Entry 4D8P (X-ray diffraction, 3.05 A resolution); this record covers chains A and B.

# Chain A
Protein: HLA-DQA1 protein
Source organism: Homo sapiens
UniProt: L8E864 (L8E864_HUMAN); the construct lacks a stretch of the UniProt sequence, so the offset changes along the chain: 1-9 = UniProt 26-34; 10-191 = UniProt 36-217
Chain sequence (213 residues; row label = number of the first residue in the row; numbering starts at 0):
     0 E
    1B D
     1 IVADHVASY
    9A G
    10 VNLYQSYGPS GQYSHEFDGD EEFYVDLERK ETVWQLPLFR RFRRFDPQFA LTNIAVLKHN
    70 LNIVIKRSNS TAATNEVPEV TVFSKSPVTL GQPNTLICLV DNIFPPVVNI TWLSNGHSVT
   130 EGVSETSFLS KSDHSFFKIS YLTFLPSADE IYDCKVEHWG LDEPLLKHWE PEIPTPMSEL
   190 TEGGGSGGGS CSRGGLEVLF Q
Disordered / not traced: 0, 183-210
Differences from the reference sequence: expression tag (192-210)
Disulfides: Cys107-Cys163

# Chain B
Protein: Peptide from Gamma-gliadin, HLA class II histocompatibility antigen, DQ beta 1 chain
Source organism: Triticum aestivum
UniProt: chimeric construct of Q94G94, Q5Y7D3: residues -29 to -15 from Q94G94 (Q94G94_WHEAT) positions 68-81 (offset varies); residues 1-198 from Q5Y7D3 positions 33-230 (UniProt number = residue number + 32)
Chain sequence (250 residues; row label = number of the first residue in the row; note: 1 number in that range is skipped by the numbering (no residue carries it; nothing is unmodelled there); numbers below 1 keep their minus sign (Arg-33 is residue -33)):
   -33 RDSGPQPEQP EQPFPQP
   -15 QGAGSLVPRG SGGGGSRDSP EDFVYQFKGM CYFTNGTERV RLVSRSIYNR EEIVRFDSDV
    45 GEFRAVTLLG LPAAEYWNSQ KDILERKRAA VDRVCRHNYQ LELRTTLQRR VEPTVTISPS
   105 RTEALNHHNL LVCSVTDFYP AQIKVRWFRN DQEETAGVVS TPLIRNGDWT FQILVMLEMT
   165 PQRGDVYTCH VEHPSLQSPI TVEWRAQSES AQSKGGGSGG GSCSRGGLEV LFQ
Disordered / not traced: -33 to -30, -15 to 2, 105-112, 191-217
Differences from the reference sequence: expression tag (-33 to -30, 199-217); engineered mutation Glu-26 (Gln71 in Q94G94), Glu-23 (Gln74 in Q94G94); linker (-14 to 0)
Disulfides: Cys15-Cys79, Cys117-Cys173

# How chain A and chain B interact
Pairs across the interface (140):
  Ile1(A) - Tyr16(B)
  Ile1(A) - Arg25(B)
  Ile1(A) - Arg29(B)
  Ala3(A) - Phe17(B)
  Ala3(A) - Thr18(B)
  Asp4(A) - Phe17(B)  hydrogen bond (backbone-backbone)
  Asp4(A) - Thr18(B)
  Asp4(A) - Asn19(B)  hydrogen bond (side chain-backbone)
  His5(A) - Tyr16(B)
  His5(A) - Phe17(B)  hydrogen bond (backbone-backbone)
  His5(A) - Tyr83(B)
  His5(A) - Leu91(B)
  Val6(A) - Cys15(B)
  Val6(A) - Tyr16(B)  hydrophobic
  Ala7(A) - Gly13(B)
  Ala7(A) - Met14(B)
  Ala7(A) - Cys15(B)  hydrogen bond (backbone-backbone)
  Ser8(A) - Gly13(B)
  Ser8(A) - Met14(B)
  Tyr9(A) - Gln-25(B)
  Tyr9(A) - Pro-24(B)
  Tyr9(A) - Glu-23(B)  hydrogen bond (backbone-backbone)
  Tyr9(A) - Gly13(B)  hydrogen bond (backbone-backbone)
  Tyr9(A) - Cys15(B)  hydrophobic
  Tyr9(A) - Val78(B)
  Tyr9(A) - Asn82(B)
  Tyr9(A) - Glu86(B)  hydrogen bond
  Gly9A(A) - Phe11(B)
  Gly9A(A) - Lys12(B)
  Gly9A(A) - Gly13(B)  hydrogen bond (backbone-backbone)
  Val10(A) - Phe11(B)
  Asn11(A) - Gln10(B)
  Asn11(A) - Phe11(B)  hydrogen bond (backbone-backbone)
  Leu12(A) - Val8(B)  hydrophobic
  Leu12(A) - Tyr9(B)
  Tyr13(A) - Val8(B)
  Tyr13(A) - Tyr9(B)  hydrogen bond (backbone-backbone)
  Gln14(A) - Asp6(B)  hydrogen bond
  Gln14(A) - Phe7(B)
  Gln14(A) - Val8(B)
  Ser15(A) - Asp6(B)  hydrogen bond
  Ser15(A) - Phe7(B)  hydrogen bond (backbone-backbone)
  Tyr16(A) - Pro4(B)  hydrophobic
  Tyr16(A) - Asp6(B)  hydrogen bond (backbone-side chain)
  Tyr22(A) - Pro-24(B)
  His24(A) - Gln-25(B)
  His24(A) - Pro-24(B)
  Phe26(A) - Glu86(B)
  Phe26(A) - Thr90(B)
  Phe26(A) - Leu91(B)  hydrophobic
  Phe26(A) - Trp153(B)
  Asp27(A) - Arg149(B)  hydrogen bond (backbone-side chain)
  Gly28(A) - Arg149(B)  hydrogen bond (backbone-side chain)
  Asp29(A) - Tyr123(B)
  Asp29(A) - Arg149(B)  salt bridge
  Asp29(A) - Gly151(B)
  Asp29(A) - Trp153(B)
  Glu30(A) - Trp153(B)  hydrogen bond (backbone-side chain)
  Glu31(A) - Glu-26(B)
  Glu31(A) - Glu86(B)
  Glu31(A) - Thr90(B)
  Glu31(A) - Trp153(B)
  Leu45(A) - Arg93(B)
  Leu45(A) - Trp153(B)
  Leu47(A) - Thr89(B)
  Leu47(A) - Thr90(B)
  Phe48(A) - Thr90(B)
  Phe51(A) - Gln-28(B)  hydrogen bond (backbone-side chain)
  Arg52(A) - Leu85(B)
  Arg52(A) - Arg88(B)  hydrogen bond (side chain-backbone)
  Arg52(A) - Thr89(B)
  Arg53(A) - Pro-27(B)
  Arg53(A) - Glu-26(B)  hydrogen bond (backbone-backbone)
  Phe54(A) - Glu-26(B)
  Phe54(A) - Pro-24(B)  hydrophobic
  Phe58(A) - Pro-24(B)  hydrophobic
  Phe58(A) - Glu-23(B)
  Phe58(A) - Gln-22(B)
  Asn62(A) - Glu-23(B)  hydrogen bond (side chain-backbone)
  Asn62(A) - Gln-22(B)
  Asn62(A) - Pro-21(B)
  Val65(A) - Phe-20(B)
  Leu66(A) - Tyr9(B)  hydrophobic
  His68(A) - Gln-18(B)
  Asn69(A) - Phe-20(B)  hydrogen bond (side chain-backbone)
  Asn69(A) - Pro-19(B)
  Asn69(A) - Gln-18(B)  hydrogen bond (side chain-backbone)
  Leu70(A) - Phe7(B)
  Leu70(A) - Val8(B)
  Leu70(A) - Tyr9(B)  hydrophobic
  Ile72(A) - Gln-18(B)
  Val73(A) - Gln-18(B)
  Val73(A) - Tyr32(B)  hydrophobic
  Val73(A) - Leu53(B)  hydrophobic
  Ile74(A) - Phe7(B)  hydrophobic
  Ile74(A) - Tyr32(B)
  Arg76(A) - Pro-17(B)
  Arg76(A) - Leu53(B)
  Ser77(A) - Tyr32(B)  hydrogen bond
  Ser77(A) - Leu53(B)
  Ser79(A) - Phe7(B)
  Thr80(A) - Phe7(B)
  Thr80(A) - Tyr32(B)  hydrogen bond (backbone-side chain)
  Thr80(A) - Asn33(B)
  Ala81(A) - Asp6(B)
  Ala81(A) - Phe7(B)  hydrophobic
  Ala82(A) - Asp6(B)  hydrogen bond (backbone-backbone)
  Ala82(A) - Asn33(B)  hydrogen bond (backbone-side chain)
  Glu85(A) - Arg34(B)
  Phe92(A) - Ile148(B)  hydrophobic
  Phe92(A) - Asn150(B)
  Ser93(A) - Gln156(B)
  Lys94(A) - Thr120(B)
  Lys94(A) - Asp121(B)  salt bridge
  Lys94(A) - Asp152(B)  salt bridge
  Lys94(A) - Thr154(B)  hydrogen bond
  Lys94(A) - Gln156(B)
  Ser95(A) - Thr120(B)
  Pro96(A) - Thr100(B)
  Pro96(A) - Thr120(B)
  Ile106(A) - Asn150(B)
  Phe113(A) - Gln10(B)
  Phe113(A) - Asn33(B)
  Phe113(A) - Arg34(B)
  Pro114(A) - Asp6(B)
  Pro114(A) - Val8(B)  hydrophobic
  Thr135(A) - Gly151(B)
  Lys140(A) - Lys12(B)  hydrogen bond (backbone-side chain)
  Asp142(A) - Arg34(B)  hydrogen bond (backbone-side chain)
  His143(A) - Gln10(B)  hydrogen bond (backbone-side chain)
  His143(A) - Lys12(B)  hydrogen bond
  His143(A) - Ile31(B)
  His143(A) - Arg34(B)
  Ser144(A) - Arg34(B)
  Phe145(A) - Gln10(B)
  Ile148(A) - Asn150(B)
  Tyr150(A) - Asn150(B)  hydrogen bond (side chain-backbone)
  Tyr150(A) - Gly151(B)  hydrogen bond (side chain-backbone)
  Tyr150(A) - Asp152(B)  hydrogen bond (side chain-backbone)
  Trp168(A) - Pro4(B)
Interface residues without a listed pair, chain A (73 interface residues in all): Val2, Trp43, Gln44, Asn84, Asn111, Pro115, Ser139, Phe146
Interface residues without a listed pair, chain B (63 interface residues in all): Glu5, Glu36, Ile37, Pro56, Cys79, Ser118, Phe155

# Summary
73 residues of chain A and 63 residues of chain B are in contact; the contacts include 35 hydrogen bonds and 3
salt bridges. Polar pairs include Asp29(A)-Arg149(B), Lys94(A)-Asp121(B) and Lys94(A)-Asp152(B).
Chain A is HLA-DQA1 protein (Homo sapiens) and chain B is Peptide from Gamma-gliadin, HLA class II
histocompatibility antigen, DQ beta 1 chain (Triticum aestivum); the structure, Structural and functional
studies of the trans-encoded HLA-DQ2.3 (DQA1*03:01/DQB1*02:01) molecule, was determined by X-ray diffraction.
